Entry 6XBZ (electron microscopy, 2.80 A resolution); this record covers chains H and J of the 3 polymer chains in the assembly.

[Chain H]
Name: CDK-activating kinase assembly factor MAT1
Source organism: Homo sapiens
UniProtKB: P51948 (MAT1_HUMAN); residues 1-309 here = UniProt positions 1-309
Amino-acid sequence (328 residues; numbered -18 to 309; the number before each row is that of its first residue; numbers below 1 keep their minus sign (Met-18 is residue -18)):
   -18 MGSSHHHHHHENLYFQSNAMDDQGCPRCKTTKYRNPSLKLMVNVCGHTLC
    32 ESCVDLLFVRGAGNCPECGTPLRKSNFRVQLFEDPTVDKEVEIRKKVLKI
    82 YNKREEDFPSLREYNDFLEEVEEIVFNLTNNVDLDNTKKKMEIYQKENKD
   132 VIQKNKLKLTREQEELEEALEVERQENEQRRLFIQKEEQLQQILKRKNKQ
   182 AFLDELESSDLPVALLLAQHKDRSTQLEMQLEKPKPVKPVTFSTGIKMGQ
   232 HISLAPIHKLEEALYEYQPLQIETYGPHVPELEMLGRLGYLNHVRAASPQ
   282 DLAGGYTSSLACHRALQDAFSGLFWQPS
Not modelled in the structure: -18 to 243, 309
Differences from the reference sequence: initiating methionine (-18); expression tag (-17 to 0)

[Chain J]
Name: Cyclin-dependent kinase 7
Source organism: Homo sapiens
Notes: EC 2.7.11.22, 2.7.11.23
UniProtKB: P50613 (CDK7_HUMAN); residue numbers follow UniProt; this construct covers 1-346
Amino-acid sequence (391 residues; row label = number of the first residue in the row; numbers below 1 keep their minus sign (Met-44 is residue -44)):
   -44 MASWSHPQFEKGGGSGGGSGGGSWSHPQFEKSGGGSENLYFQSNAMALDV
     6 KSRAKRYEKLDFLGEGQFATVYKARDKNTNQIVAIKKIKLGHRSEAKDGI
    56 NRTALREIKLLQELSHPNIIGLLDAFGHKSNISLVFDFMETDLEVIIKDN
   106 SLVLTPSHIKAYMLMTLQGLEYLHQHWILHRDLKPNNLLLDENGVLKLAD
   156 FGLAKSFGSPNRAYTHQVVTRWYRAPELLFGARMYGVGVDMWAVGCILAE
   206 LLLRVPFLPGDSDLDQLTRIFETLGTPTEEQWPDMCSLPDYVTFKSFPGI
   256 PLHHIFSAAGDDLLDLIQGLFLFNPCARITATQALKMKYFSNRPGPTPGC
   306 QLPRPNCPVETLKEQSNPALAIKRKRTEALEQGGLPKKLIF
Not modelled in the structure: -44 to 9, 46-50, 313-346
Differences from the reference sequence: initiating methionine (-44); expression tag (-43 to 0)
Modified positions: Ser164 (phosphoserine; SEP)
Small-molecule neighbours: ATP-gamma-S (AGS; phosphothiophosphoric acid-adenylate ester): Leu18, Glu20, Gly21, Gln22, Phe23, Val26, Ala39, Lys41, Ile75, Phe91, Asp92, Phe93, Met94, Asn141, Leu144, Asp155
Swiss-Prot annotation at these positions:
  - active site: Asp137 (Proton acceptor)
  - binding site (ATP): Leu18 to Val26, Lys41
  - modified residue: Ala2 (N-acetylalanine), Ser7 (Phosphoserine), Ser164 (Phosphoserine), Thr170 (Phosphothreonine), Ser321 (Phosphoserine)
  - mutagenesis: Lys41 (K41A: Total loss of activity; K41M: No effect on interaction with HINT1), Phe91 (F91G: Enhanced capacity to bind ATP analogs), Ser164 (S164A: No mitotic repression of transcriptional activity of the reconstituted TFIIH complex), Thr170 (T170A: Total loss of activity. Total loss of transcriptional activity of the reconstituted TFIIH complex; T170E: No effect on interaction with HINT1)
What the authors report for this chain:
  - conformationally variable residues (helix shift): Arg57 to Glu68
  - post-translational modification sites: Ser164, Thr170
  - contacts within the chain: Ser164-Arg167, Ser164-Asn166

[Chain H / chain J interface]
Residue-residue contacts (49; chain H residue first):
  Ala244(H) - Gly300(J)
  Leu245(H) - Ser296(J)
  Leu245(H) - Asn297(J)
  Leu245(H) - Arg298(J)
  Tyr246(H) - Leu119(J)  hydrophobic
  Tyr246(H) - Gln123(J)
  Tyr246(H) - Leu290(J)
  Tyr246(H) - Phe295(J)
  Tyr246(H) - Ser296(J)  hydrogen bond (backbone-side chain)
  Tyr248(H) - Glu126(J)  hydrogen bond
  Tyr248(H) - Thr287(J)
  Tyr248(H) - Leu290(J)  hydrophobic
  Tyr248(H) - Lys291(J)
  Leu251(H) - Gln130(J)
  Ile253(H) - Tyr127(J)  hydrophobic
  Ile253(H) - His131(J)
  Arg276(H) - Pro165(J)
  Pro280(H) - Asp239(J)
  Gln281(H) - Arg188(J)  hydrogen bond
  Gln281(H) - Ser242(J)  hydrogen bond (side chain-backbone)
  Gln281(H) - Leu243(J)
  Gln281(H) - Pro244(J)
  Asp282(H) - Met189(J)
  Leu283(H) - Asp239(J)
  Leu283(H) - Cys281(J)
  Ala284(H) - Trp237(J)  hydrogen bond (backbone-side chain)
  Ala284(H) - Asp239(J)  hydrogen bond (backbone-side chain)
  Ala284(H) - Leu243(J)  hydrophobic
  Ala284(H) - Pro280(J)
  Gly285(H) - Met189(J)
  Gly285(H) - Pro280(J)
  Gly285(H) - Cys281(J)  hydrogen bond (backbone-side chain)
  Gly286(H) - Tyr190(J)
  Gly286(H) - Gly191(J)
  Gly286(H) - Pro280(J)
  Tyr287(H) - Gly163(J)
  Tyr287(H) - Pro165(J)
  Tyr287(H) - Met189(J)  hydrophobic
  Thr288(H) - Cys281(J)
  Leu291(H) - Trp132(J)
  Leu291(H) - Phe162(J)  hydrophobic
  Ala292(H) - Gly163(J)
  Ala292(H) - Pro165(J)
  His294(H) - Trp132(J)
  Arg295(H) - Trp132(J)
  Arg295(H) - Ser161(J)
  Arg295(H) - Gly163(J)
  Arg295(H) - Ser164(J)
  Gln298(H) - Trp132(J)  hydrogen bond
Interface residues without a listed pair, chain H (22 interface residues in all): Pro250
Interface residues without a listed pair, chain J (35 interface residues in all): His71, Glu182, Met240, Pro301
Interface features reported in the paper:
  - specific contacts: Arg295(H)-Ser164(J)
  - interface residues, chain H: Thr288(H)

[In short]
Chain H and chain J form an interface of 22 and 35 residues respectively; the contacts include 8 hydrogen
bonds. Polar contacts include Tyr246(H)-Ser296(J), Tyr248(H)-Glu126(J) and Gln281(H)-Arg188(J). The paper
describes a contact between Arg295(H) and Ser164(J). Bound to chain J: ATP-gamma-S. The paper reports the
interface residue Thr288(H); modification sites Ser164(J) and Thr170(J).
Chain H is CDK-activating kinase assembly factor MAT1 and chain J is Cyclin-dependent kinase 7, both from Homo
sapiens; the structure, Structure of the human CDK-activating kinase, was determined by electron microscopy
(same publication as 6XD3).
